6XN3 - chains B and R of the 12 polymer chains in the assembly; structure by electron microscopy, 3.00 A resolution.

# Chain B
Protein: CRISPR-associated protein Csm4
From: Lactococcus lactis subsp. lactis
UniProtKB: L0CFH1 (L0CFH1_LACLL); residue numbers follow UniProt; this construct covers 1-296
Amino-acid sequence (296 residues; row label = number of the first residue in the row):
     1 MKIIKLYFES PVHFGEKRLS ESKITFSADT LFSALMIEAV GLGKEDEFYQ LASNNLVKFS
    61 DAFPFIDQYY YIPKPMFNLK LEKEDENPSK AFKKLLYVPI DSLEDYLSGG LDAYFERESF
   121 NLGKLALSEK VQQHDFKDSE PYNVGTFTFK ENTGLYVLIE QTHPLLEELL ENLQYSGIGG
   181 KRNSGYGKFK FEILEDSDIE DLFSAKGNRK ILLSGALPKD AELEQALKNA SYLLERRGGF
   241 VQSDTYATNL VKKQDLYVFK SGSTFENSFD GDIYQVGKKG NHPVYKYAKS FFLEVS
Disordered / not traced: 82-90, 108-118

# Chain R
Molecule: Crispr RNA
From: Lactococcus lactis subsp. lactis
Sequence (37 nucleotides; row label = number of the first residue in the row):
     1 ACGAGAACAU ACGUUCUUUG AACCAAGCUU CAACUCC

# Interface between chain B and chain R
Pairs across the interface (60):
  His-13(B) / A4(R)  salt bridge to the phosphate
  Gly-15(B) / G3(R)  sugar contact
  Gly-15(B) / A4(R)  hydrogen bond to the phosphate
  Glu-16(B) / G3(R)  base contact
  Lys-17(B) / G3(R)  hydrogen bond to the sugar
  Arg-18(B) / G3(R)  hydrogen bond to the sugar
  Leu-19(B) / A4(R)  phosphate contact
  Leu-19(B) / A7(R)  base contact
  Thr-30(B) / C2(R)  base contact
  Thr-30(B) / G3(R)  hydrogen bond to the phosphate
  Ser-33(B) / C2(R)  sugar contact
  Ala-34(B) / C2(R)  base contact
  Met-36(B) / A1(R)  phosphate contact
  Ile-37(B) / A1(R)  base contact
  Ile-37(B) / C2(R)  base contact
  Val-40(B) / A1(R)  base contact
  Glu-129(B) / A9(R)  sugar contact
  Lys-130(B) / A9(R)  salt bridge to the phosphate
  Val-131(B) / A7(R)  hydrogen bond to the sugar
  Val-131(B) / C8(R)  sugar contact
  Val-131(B) / A9(R)  hydrogen bond to the phosphate
  Val-131(B) / U10(R)  sugar contact
  Gln-132(B) / A7(R)  phosphate contact
  Gln-132(B) / C8(R)  phosphate contact
  Gln-133(B) / C8(R)  hydrogen bond to the phosphate
  Ser-139(B) / U10(R)  hydrogen bond to the base
  Pro-141(B) / A9(R)  base contact
  Tyr-142(B) / A7(R)  stacking on the base
  Gly-177(B) / C2(R)  hydrogen bond to the base
  Ile-178(B) / C2(R)  base contact
  Gly-179(B) / C2(R)  hydrogen bond to the base
  Gly-180(B) / A4(R)  phosphate contact
  Gly-180(B) / G5(R)  phosphate contact
  Lys-181(B) / G5(R)  phosphate contact
  Lys-181(B) / A7(R)  hydrogen bond to the base
  Arg-182(B) / G5(R)  hydrogen bond to the phosphate
  Arg-182(B) / A6(R)  phosphate contact
  Asn-183(B) / A6(R)  hydrogen bond to the phosphate
  Ser-184(B) / A7(R)  phosphate contact
  Arg-236(B) / G3(R)  hydrogen bond to the base
  Gly-238(B) / G3(R)  phosphate contact
  Gly-239(B) / G3(R)  base contact
  Phe-240(B) / C2(R)  phosphate contact
  Phe-240(B) / G3(R)  base contact
  Phe-240(B) / A4(R)  stacking on the base
  Val-241(B) / A1(R)  sugar contact
  Val-241(B) / C2(R)  phosphate contact
  Gln-242(B) / A1(R)  hydrogen bond to the sugar
  Gln-242(B) / C2(R)  hydrogen bond to the phosphate
  Gln-242(B) / A4(R)  hydrogen bond to the sugar
  Ser-243(B) / A1(R)  sugar contact
  Leu-250(B) / G5(R)  base contact
  Lys-252(B) / G3(R)  hydrogen bond to the base
  Lys-253(B) / C2(R)  salt bridge to the phosphate
  Lys-253(B) / G3(R)  salt bridge to the phosphate
  His-282(B) / A1(R)  stacking on the base
  Pro-283(B) / A1(R)  base contact
  Val-284(B) / A1(R)  sugar contact
  Tyr-285(B) / A1(R)  phosphate contact
  Lys-286(B) / G3(R)  salt bridge to the phosphate
Other interface residues (no listed pair), chain B (47 interface residues in all): Phe-14, Phe-32, Glu-45, Leu-173

# Overview
47 residues of chain B and 10 residues of chain R are in contact; the contacts include 18 hydrogen bonds, 5
salt bridges and 3 aromatic stacking contacts. Among the polar pairs are Ser-139(B)/U10(R), Gly-177(B)/C2(R)
and Gly-179(B)/C2(R).
Here chain B is CRISPR-associated protein Csm4 and chain R is Crispr RNA, both from Lactococcus lactis subsp.
lactis. Entry 6XN3 (Structure of the Lactococcus lactis Csm CTR_4:3 CRISPR-Cas Complex) was determined by
electron microscopy, deposited together with 6XN4, 6XN5 and 6XN7.
